Entry 1OQP (solution NMR); this record covers chains A and B.

Chain A:
Protein: Caltractin
Organism: Chlamydomonas reinhardtii
UniProt: P05434 (CATR_CHLRE); residue numbers follow UniProt; this construct covers 95-169
Chain sequence (77 residues; each row starts with the number of its first residue):
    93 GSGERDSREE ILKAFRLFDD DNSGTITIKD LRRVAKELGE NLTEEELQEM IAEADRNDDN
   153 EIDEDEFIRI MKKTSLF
Differences from the reference sequence: expression tag (93-94)

Chain B:
Protein: Cell division control protein KAR1
UniProt: P11927 (KAR1_YEAST); numbering as in UniProt (aligned over 239-257)
Chain sequence (19 residues; each row starts with the number of its first residue):
   239 KKRELIESKW HRLLFHDKK

Interface between chain A and chain B:
Pairs across the interface (30):
  Ala106(A) - Leu252(B)
  Phe110(A) - Trp248(B)
  Phe110(A) - Leu251(B)
  Phe110(A) - Leu252(B)
  Leu123(A) - Trp248(B)
  Leu130(A) - Leu251(B)
  Leu130(A) - His254(B)
  Glu132(A) - Arg250(B)
  Glu132(A) - His254(B)
  Glu141(A) - Lys240(B)
  Glu141(A) - Ile244(B)
  Met142(A) - Ile244(B)
  Met142(A) - Lys247(B)
  Met142(A) - Trp248(B)
  Met142(A) - Leu251(B)
  Glu145(A) - Arg241(B)
  Glu145(A) - Ile244(B)
  Ala146(A) - Trp248(B)
  Ile154(A) - Trp248(B)
  Phe159(A) - Trp248(B)
  Ile162(A) - Trp248(B)
  Met163(A) - Leu252(B)
  Lys165(A) - Arg241(B)
  Lys165(A) - Glu245(B)
  Thr166(A) - Glu245(B)
  Ser167(A) - Phe253(B)
  Leu168(A) - Trp248(B)
  Leu168(A) - His249(B)
  Leu168(A) - Leu252(B)
  Leu168(A) - Phe253(B)
Also at the interface, not in a pair above, chain A (22 interface residues in all): Leu109, Val126, Ala127, Glu138, Ile143

Summary:
Chain A and chain B form an interface of 22 and 12 residues respectively.
Here chain A is Caltractin (Chlamydomonas reinhardtii) and chain B is Cell division control protein KAR1.
Entry 1OQP (Structure of the CA2+/C-terminal domain of caltractin in complex with the CDC31P-binding domain
from KAR1P) was determined by solution NMR.
